Entry 5DTD (X-ray diffraction, 2.64 A resolution); this record covers chains A and D of the 4 polymer chains in the assembly.

# Chain A
Molecule: DNA-binding protein Fis
Source organism: Escherichia coli
UniProt: P0A6R3 (FIS_ECOLI); residues 1-98 here = UniProt positions 1-98
Amino-acid sequence (98 residues; each row starts with the number of its first residue):
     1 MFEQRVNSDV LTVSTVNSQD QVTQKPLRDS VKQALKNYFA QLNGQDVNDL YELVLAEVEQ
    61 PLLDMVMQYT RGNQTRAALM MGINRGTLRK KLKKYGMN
Unresolved in the structure: 1-7
Curated features (UniProtKB/Swiss-Prot):
  - DNA-binding region: Gln74 to Lys93 (H-T-H motif)
  - region: Asn17 to Gly44 (Required for the stimulation of HIN-mediated recombination)
From the paper describing this entry:
  - binding site for the 27-nt DNA strand: Gln74, Thr75
  - mutagenesis - N73A (140-fold): decreased binding to F1
  - mutagenesis - R71A, T75A: unchanged binding to F1
  - mutagenesis - R71A: decreased binding to F27
  - mutagenesis - R71A: decreased binding to F28
  - mutagenesis - R71A: decreased binding to F1+/-8G

# Chain D
Molecule: 27-nt DNA strand
Sequence (27 nucleotides; each row starts with the number of its first residue):
     1 AAATTCGCTC AAAATTCAAA CGAATTT

# Interface between chain A and chain D
Pairs across the interface (11):
  Gly72(A) - DC6(D)  phosphate contact
  Asn73(A) - DT5(D)  hydrogen bond to the phosphate
  Asn73(A) - DC6(D)  phosphate contact
  Gln74(A) - DC6(D)  hydrogen bond to the phosphate
  Thr75(A) - DT5(D)  sugar contact
  Thr75(A) - DC6(D)  hydrogen bond to the phosphate
  Arg76(A) - DT5(D)  phosphate contact
  Arg85(A) - DC6(D)  base contact
  Arg85(A) - DG7(D)  hydrogen bond to the base
  Arg85(A) - DC8(D)  base contact
  Arg89(A) - DG7(D)  salt bridge to the phosphate

# Summary
7 residues of chain A and 4 residues of chain D are in contact, with 4 hydrogen bonds and 1 salt bridge. Among
the polar pairs are Arg85(A)-DG7(D), Asn73(A)-DT5(D) and Gln74(A)-DC6(D). From the paper: a binding site for
the 27-nt DNA strand at Gln74(A) and Thr75(A); N73A of chain A reduces binding to F1; 3 substitutions were
tested in all.
Chain A is DNA-binding protein Fis (Escherichia coli) and chain D is a 27-nt DNA strand; the structure,
Crystal structure of Fis bound to 27bp DNA F1-8C (AAATTCGTTTGAATTTTGAGCGAATTT), was determined by X-ray
diffraction together with 5DS9, 5E3L, 5E3M, 5E3N and 5E3O from the same study.
